Entry 5NWT (X-ray diffraction, 3.76 A resolution); this record covers chains A and C of the 6 polymer chains in the assembly.

# Chain A
Name: DNA-directed RNA polymerase subunit alpha
Organism: Escherichia coli (strain K12)
Notes: EC 2.7.7.6
UniProt: P0A7Z4 (RPOA_ECOLI); residue numbers follow UniProt; this construct covers 1-329
Sequence (329 residues; numbered 1 to 329; the number before each row is that of its first residue):
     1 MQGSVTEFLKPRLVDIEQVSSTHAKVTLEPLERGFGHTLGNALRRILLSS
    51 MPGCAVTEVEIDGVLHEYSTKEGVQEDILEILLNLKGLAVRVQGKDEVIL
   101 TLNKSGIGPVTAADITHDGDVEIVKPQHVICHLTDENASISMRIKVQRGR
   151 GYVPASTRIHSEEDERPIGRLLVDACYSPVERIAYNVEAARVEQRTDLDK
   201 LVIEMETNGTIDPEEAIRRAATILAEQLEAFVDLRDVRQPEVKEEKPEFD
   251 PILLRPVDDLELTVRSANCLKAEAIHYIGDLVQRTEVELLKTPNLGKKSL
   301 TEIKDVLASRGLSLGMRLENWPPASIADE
Not modelled in the structure: 1-5, 235-247, 326-329
Curated features (UniProtKB/Swiss-Prot):
  - region: Glu162 to Glu165 (Required for interaction with Crp at class II promoters)
  - modified residue: Arg265 (ADP-ribosylarginine), Lys297 (N6-acetyllysine), Lys298 (N6-acetyllysine)
  - mutagenesis: Arg45 (R45C: In rpoA112; temperature-sensitive, blocks RNA polymerase assembly), Glu162 to Glu165 (5-fold decrease in CRP-class II promoter-dependent transcription), Glu165 (E165K: 5-fold decrease in CRP-class II promoter-dependent transcription), Arg191 (R191C: In rpoA101; temperature-sensitive)

# Chain C
Name: DNA-directed RNA polymerase subunit beta
Organism: Escherichia coli (strain K12)
Notes: EC 2.7.7.6
UniProt: P0A8V2 (RPOB_ECOLI); residues 1-1342 here = UniProt positions 1-1342
Sequence (1342 residues; each row starts with the number of its first residue):
     1 MVYSYTEKKRIRKDFGKRPQVLDVPYLLSIQLDSFQKFIEQDPEGQYGLE
    51 AAFRSVFPIQSYSGNSELQYVSYRLGEPVFDVQECQIRGVTYSAPLRVKL
   101 RLVIYEREAPEGTVKDIKEQEVYMGEIPLMTDNGTFVINGTERVIVSQLH
   151 RSPGVFFDSDKGKTHSSGKVLYNARIIPYRGSWLDFEFDPKDNLFVRIDR
   201 RRKLPATIILRALNYTTEQILDLFFEKVIFEIRDNKLQMELVPERLRGET
   251 ASFDIEANGKVYVEKGRRITARHIRQLEKDDVKLIEVPVEYIAGKVVAKD
   301 YIDESTGELICAANMELSLDLLAKLSQSGHKRIETLFTNDLDHGPYISET
   351 LRVDPTNDRLSALVEIYRMMRPGEPPTREAAESLFENLFFSEDRYDLSAV
   401 GRMKFNRSLLREEIEGSGILSKDDIIDVMKKLIDIRNGKGEVDDIDHLGN
   451 RRIRSVGEMAENQFRVGLVRVERAVKERLSLGDLDTLMPQDMINAKPISA
   501 AVKEFFGSSQLSQFMDQNNPLSEITHKRRISALGPGGLTRERAGFEVRDV
   551 HPTHYGRVCPIETPEGPNIGLINSLSVYAQTNEYGFLETPYRKVTDGVVT
   601 DEIHYLSAIEEGNYVIAQANSNLDEEGHFVEDLVTCRSKGESSLFSRDQV
   651 DYMDVSTQQVVSVGASLIPFLEHDDANRALMGANMQRQAVPTLRADKPLV
   701 GTGMERAVAVDSGVTAVAKRGGVVQYVDASRIVIKVNEDEMYPGEAGIDI
   751 YNLTKYTRSNQNTCINQMPCVSLGEPVERGDVLADGPSTDLGELALGQNM
   801 RVAFMPWNGYNFEDSILVSERVVQEDRFTTIHIQELACVSRDTKLGPEEI
   851 TADIPNVGEAALSKLDESGIVYIGAEVTGGDILVGKVTPKGETQLTPEEK
   901 LLRAIFGEKASDVKDSSLRVPNGVSGTVIDVQVFTRDGVEKDKRALEIEE
   951 MQLKQAKKDLSEELQILEAGLFSRIRAVLVAGGVEAEKLDKLPRDRWLEL
  1001 GLTDEEKQNQLEQLAEQYDELKHEFEKKLEAKRRKITQGDDLAPGVLKIV
  1051 KVYLAVKRRIQPGDKMAGRHGNKGVISKINPIEDMPYDENGTPVDIVLNP
  1101 LGVPSRMNIGQILETHLGMAAKGIGDKINAMLKQQQEVAKLREFIQRAYD
  1151 LGADVRQKVDLSTFSDEEVMRLAENLRKGMPIATPVFDGAKEAEIKELLK
  1201 LGDLPTSGQIRLYDGRTGEQFERPVTVGYMYMLKLNHLVDDKMHARSTGS
  1251 YSLVTQQPLGGKAQFGGQRFGEMEVWALEAYGAAYTLQEMLTVKSDDVNG
  1301 RTKMYKNIVDGNHQMEPGMPESFNVLLKEIRSLGINIELEDE
Not modelled in the structure: 1-2, 984-1004, 1342
Curated features (UniProtKB/Swiss-Prot):
  - modified residue (N6-acetyllysine): Lys1022, Lys1200
  - mutagenesis: Ile561 (I561S: Resistant to antibiotics salinamide A and B), Ile569 (I569S: Resistant to antibiotics salinamide A and B), Ala665 (A665E: Resistant to antibiotics salinamide A and B), Asp675 (D675A/G: Resistant to antibiotics salinamide A and B), Asn677 (N677H/K: Resistant to antibiotics salinamide A and B), Leu680 (L680M: Resistant to antibiotics salinamide A and B), Glu813 (E813K: Disrupts the enzyme's active center)

# How chain A and chain C interact
Pairs across the interface (45):
  Asn41(A) with Gly1215(C); Arg1216(C), hydrogen bond (side chain-backbone); Thr1217(C), hydrogen bond (side chain-backbone); Gly1218(C)
  Arg44(A) with Tyr1087(C); Gly1091(C), hydrogen bond (side chain-backbone)
  Arg45(A) with Glu1083(C), hydrogen bond (side chain-backbone); Asp1084(C), salt bridge; Gly1215(C); Arg1216(C)
  Leu65(A) with Ile873(C)
  His66(A) with Ile873(C); Gly874(C); Val928(C); Ile929(C), hydrogen bond (side chain-backbone)
  Tyr68(A) with Tyr756(C); Ile831(C), hydrophobic; Thr927(C); Ile929(C), hydrophobic; Lys1057(C)
  Ser69(A) with Tyr756(C)
  Thr70(A) with Ala729(C); Ser730(C)
  Gly73(A) with Tyr726(C); Asp728(C), hydrogen bond (backbone-side chain)
  Val74(A) with Asp728(C), hydrogen bond (backbone-side chain); Ala729(C), hydrogen bond (backbone-backbone)
  Gln75(A) with Ala729(C)
  Asp77(A) with Met768(C)
  Leu79(A) with Tyr756(C)
  Thr134(A) with Tyr726(C); Val727(C)
  Asp135(A) with Tyr726(C)
  Tyr152(A) with Val823(C); Gln824(C); Asp826(C)
  Pro154(A) with Arg1059(C)
  Ala155(A) with Arg1059(C)
  Ser156(A) with Arg1059(C), hydrogen bond
  Arg182(A) with Gly1091(C)
  Ile183(A) with Gly1091(C)
  Ala184(A) with Asn1090(C); Gly1091(C)
  Tyr185(A) with Tyr1087(C), hydrogen bond; Gly1218(C), hydrogen bond (side chain-backbone)
Interface residues without a listed pair, chain A (27 interface residues in all): Glu67, Lys71, Glu72, Asp174
Interface residues without a listed pair, chain C (32 interface residues in all): Lys755, Pro769, Ala1055, Val1056, Glu1089

# Overview
27 residues of chain A and 32 residues of chain C are in contact; the contacts include 11 hydrogen bonds and 1
salt bridge. Polar pairs include Arg45(A)-Asp1084(C), Asn41(A)-Arg1216(C) and Asn41(A)-Thr1217(C). UniProt
lists 6 mutagenesis sites on chain A; 7 mutagenesis sites on chain C.
Chain A is DNA-directed RNA polymerase subunit alpha and chain C is DNA-directed RNA polymerase subunit beta,
both from Escherichia coli (strain K12); the structure, Crystal Structure of Escherichia coli RNA polymerase -
Sigma54 Holoenzyme complex, was determined by X-ray diffraction together with 5EZK from the same study.
